PDB entry 1KL8 | solution NMR | chains A and B

# Chain A
Molecule: Alpha-bungarotoxin
From: Bungarus multicinctus
Reference sequence: P60615 (NXL1A_BUNMU); residues 1-74 here = UniProt positions 1-74
Amino-acid sequence (74 residues; numbered 1 to 74; the number before each row is that of its first residue):
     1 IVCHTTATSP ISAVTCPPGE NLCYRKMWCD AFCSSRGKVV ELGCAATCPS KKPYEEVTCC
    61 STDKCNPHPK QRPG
Cystine bridges: Cys3-Cys23, Cys16-Cys44, Cys29-Cys33, Cys48-Cys59, Cys60-Cys65

# Chain B
Molecule: Neuronal acetylcholine receptor protein, alpha-7 chain
From: Gallus gallus
Notes: fragment: alpha-neurotoxin binding site
Reference sequence: P22770 (ACHA7_CHICK); residues 178-196 here correspond to UniProt positions 201-219 (UniProt number = residue number + 23)
Amino-acid sequence (20 residues; each row starts with the number of its first residue):
   178 IPGKRTESFY ECCKEPYPDX
Unresolved in the structure: 197
Cystine bridges: Cys189-Cys190
Modified positions: HSL (homoserine lactone) at position 197
Differences from the reference sequence: engineered mutation HSL_197
Curated features (UniProtKB/Swiss-Prot):
  - binding site (Ca(2+)): Tyr187

# Chain A / chain B interface
Residue-residue contacts (26; chain A residue first):
  Ala7(A) - Phe186(B)
  Thr8(A) - Phe186(B)
  Ser9(A) - Phe186(B)
  Ser9(A) - Cys189(B)
  Ile11(A) - Phe186(B)
  Ile11(A) - Glu188(B)
  Ile11(A) - Cys189(B)
  Trp28(A) - Tyr194(B)
  Cys33(A) - Tyr187(B)
  Arg36(A) - Tyr187(B)
  Arg36(A) - Glu188(B)
  Arg36(A) - Cys189(B)
  Arg36(A) - Cys190(B)
  Arg36(A) - Lys191(B)
  Gly37(A) - Tyr187(B)
  Gly37(A) - Glu188(B)
  Lys38(A) - Tyr187(B)
  Lys38(A) - Glu188(B)
  Val39(A) - Phe186(B)
  Val39(A) - Tyr187(B)
  Val39(A) - Tyr194(B)
  Val40(A) - Tyr187(B)
  Val40(A) - Glu188(B)
  Glu41(A) - Ser185(B)
  Glu41(A) - Phe186(B)
  His68(A) - Glu188(B)
Also at the interface, not in a pair above, chain A (14 interface residues in all): Ser35

# In short
14 residues of chain A face 8 of chain B across their interface. Curated annotation (UniProt) lists
Ca2+-binding residue Tyr187(B) on chain B.
Chain A is Alpha-bungarotoxin (Bungarus multicinctus) and chain B is Neuronal acetylcholine receptor protein,
alpha-7 chain (Gallus gallus); the structure, NMR structural analysis of the complex formed between
alpha-bungarotoxin and the principal alpha-neurotoxin binding sequence on ..., was determined by solution NMR
(same publication as 1KC4).
